Entry 7TBZ (electron microscopy, 4.30 A resolution (low resolution: residue-level contacts below are approximate; hydrogen-bond / salt-bridge calls are withheld)); this record covers chain A.

# Chain A
Molecule: ATP-binding cassette, sub-family A (ABC1), member 1
Organism: Homo sapiens
UniProt: B2RUU2 (B2RUU2_HUMAN); residue numbers follow UniProt; this construct covers 1-2261
Chain sequence (2270 residues; numbered 1 to 2270; the number before each row is that of its first residue):
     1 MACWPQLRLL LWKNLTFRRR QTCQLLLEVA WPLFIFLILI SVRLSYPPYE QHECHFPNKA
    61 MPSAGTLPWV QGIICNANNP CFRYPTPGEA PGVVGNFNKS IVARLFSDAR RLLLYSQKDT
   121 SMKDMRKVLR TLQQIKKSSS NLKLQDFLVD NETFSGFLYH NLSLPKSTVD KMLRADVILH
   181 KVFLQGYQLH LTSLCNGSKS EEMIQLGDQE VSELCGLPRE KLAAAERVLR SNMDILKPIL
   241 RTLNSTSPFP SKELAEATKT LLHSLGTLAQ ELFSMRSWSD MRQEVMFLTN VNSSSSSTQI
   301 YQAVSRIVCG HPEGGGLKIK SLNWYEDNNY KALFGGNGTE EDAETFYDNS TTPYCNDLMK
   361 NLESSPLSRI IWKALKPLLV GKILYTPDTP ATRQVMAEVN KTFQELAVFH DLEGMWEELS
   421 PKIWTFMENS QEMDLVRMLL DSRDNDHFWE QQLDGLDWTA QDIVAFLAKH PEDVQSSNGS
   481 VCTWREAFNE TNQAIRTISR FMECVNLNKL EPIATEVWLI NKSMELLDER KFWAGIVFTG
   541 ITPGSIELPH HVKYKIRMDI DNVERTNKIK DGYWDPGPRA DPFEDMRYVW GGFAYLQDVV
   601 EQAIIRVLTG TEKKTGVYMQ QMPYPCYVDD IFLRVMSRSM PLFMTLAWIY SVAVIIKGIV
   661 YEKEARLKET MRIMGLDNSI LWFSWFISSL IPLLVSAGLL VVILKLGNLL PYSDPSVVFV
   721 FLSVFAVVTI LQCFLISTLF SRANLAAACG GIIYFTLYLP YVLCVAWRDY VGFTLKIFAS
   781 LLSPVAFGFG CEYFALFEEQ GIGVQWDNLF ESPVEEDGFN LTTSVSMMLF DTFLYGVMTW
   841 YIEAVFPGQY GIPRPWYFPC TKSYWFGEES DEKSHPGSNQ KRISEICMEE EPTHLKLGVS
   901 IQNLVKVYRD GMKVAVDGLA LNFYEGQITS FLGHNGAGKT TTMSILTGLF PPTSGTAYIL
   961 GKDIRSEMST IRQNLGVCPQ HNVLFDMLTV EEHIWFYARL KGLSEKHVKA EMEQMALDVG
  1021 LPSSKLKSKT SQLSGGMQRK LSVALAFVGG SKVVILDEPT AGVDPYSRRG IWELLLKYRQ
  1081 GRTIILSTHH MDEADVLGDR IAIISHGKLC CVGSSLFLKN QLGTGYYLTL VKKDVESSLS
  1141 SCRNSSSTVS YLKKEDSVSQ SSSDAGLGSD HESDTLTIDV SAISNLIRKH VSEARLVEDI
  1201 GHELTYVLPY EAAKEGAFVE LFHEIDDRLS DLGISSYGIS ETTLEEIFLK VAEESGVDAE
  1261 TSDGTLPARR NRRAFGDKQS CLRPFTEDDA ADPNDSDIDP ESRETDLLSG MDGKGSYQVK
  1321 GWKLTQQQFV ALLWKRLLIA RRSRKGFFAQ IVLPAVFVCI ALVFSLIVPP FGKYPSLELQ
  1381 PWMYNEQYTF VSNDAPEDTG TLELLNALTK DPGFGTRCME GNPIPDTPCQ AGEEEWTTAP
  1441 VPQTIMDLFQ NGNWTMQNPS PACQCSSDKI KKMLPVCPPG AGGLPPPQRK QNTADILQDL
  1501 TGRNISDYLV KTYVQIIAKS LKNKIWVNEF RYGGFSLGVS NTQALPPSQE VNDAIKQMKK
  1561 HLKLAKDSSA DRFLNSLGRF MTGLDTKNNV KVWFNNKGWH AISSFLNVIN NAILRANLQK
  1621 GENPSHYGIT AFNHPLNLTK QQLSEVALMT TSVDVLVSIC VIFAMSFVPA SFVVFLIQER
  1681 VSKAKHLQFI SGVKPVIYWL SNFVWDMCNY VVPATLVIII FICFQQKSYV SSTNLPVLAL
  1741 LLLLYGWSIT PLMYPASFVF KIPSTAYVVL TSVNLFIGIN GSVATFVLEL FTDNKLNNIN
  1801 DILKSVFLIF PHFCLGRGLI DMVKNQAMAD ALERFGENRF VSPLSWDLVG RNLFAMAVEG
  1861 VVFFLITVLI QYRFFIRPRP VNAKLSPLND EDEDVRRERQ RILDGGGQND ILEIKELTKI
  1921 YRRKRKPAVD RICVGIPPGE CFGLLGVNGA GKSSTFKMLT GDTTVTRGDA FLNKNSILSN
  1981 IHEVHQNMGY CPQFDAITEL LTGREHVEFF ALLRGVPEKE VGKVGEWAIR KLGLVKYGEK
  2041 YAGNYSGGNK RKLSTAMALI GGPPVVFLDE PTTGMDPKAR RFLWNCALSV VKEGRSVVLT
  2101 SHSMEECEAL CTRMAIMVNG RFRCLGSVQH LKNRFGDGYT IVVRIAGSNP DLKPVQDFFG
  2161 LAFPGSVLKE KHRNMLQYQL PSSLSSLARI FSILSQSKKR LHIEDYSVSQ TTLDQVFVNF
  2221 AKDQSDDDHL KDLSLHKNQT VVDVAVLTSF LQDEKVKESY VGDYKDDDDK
Unresolved in the structure: 1-2, 135-249, 290-295, 313-345, 472-480, 809-819, 855-886, 909-918, 1133-1179, 1211-1214, 1253-1321, 1541-1547, 1788-1798, 1875-1928, 1961-1982, 2146-2149, 2225-2270
Construct notes: engineered mutation Cys482 (Tyr in B2RUU2); expression tag (2262-2270)
Cystine bridges: Cys54-Cys81, Cys75-Cys309, Cys355-Cys504, Cys626-Cys1465, Cys1418-Cys1429, Cys1463-Cys1477
Covalent attachments: N-acetylglucosamine (NAG) linked to Asn98, Asn400, Asn1637; glycan linked to Asn1504

# In short
N-acetylglucosamine is covalently linked to Asn98, Asn400 and Asn1637.
Chain A is ATP-binding cassette, sub-family A (ABC1), member 1 (Homo sapiens); the structure, The structure of
ABCA1 Y482C, was determined by electron microscopy together with 7TBW, 7TBY and 7TC0 from the same study.
